7TQT - chains e and f of the 22 polymer chains in the assembly; structure by electron microscopy, 4.10 A resolution (low resolution: residue-level contacts below are approximate; hydrogen-bond / salt-bridge calls are withheld).

[Chain e]
Name: VP1
Source organism: Coxsackievirus A21
Notes: EC 3.4.22.29, 3.6.1.15, 3.4.22.28, 2.7.7.48
Reference sequence: Q7T7N6 (Q7T7N6_9ENTO); residues 1-298 here correspond to UniProt positions 582-879 (UniProt number = residue number + 581)
Amino-acid sequence (298 residues; each row starts with the number of its first residue):
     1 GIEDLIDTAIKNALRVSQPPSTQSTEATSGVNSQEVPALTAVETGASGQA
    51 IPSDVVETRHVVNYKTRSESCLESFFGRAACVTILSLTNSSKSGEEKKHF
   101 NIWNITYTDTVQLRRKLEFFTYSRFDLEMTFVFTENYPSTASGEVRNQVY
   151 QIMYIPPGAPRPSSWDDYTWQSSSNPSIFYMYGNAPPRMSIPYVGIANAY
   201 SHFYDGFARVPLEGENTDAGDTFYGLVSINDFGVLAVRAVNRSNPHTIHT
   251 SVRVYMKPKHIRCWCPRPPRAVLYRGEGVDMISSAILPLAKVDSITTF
Unresolved in the structure: 1-16
Sequence notes: conflict Ala290 (Thr871 in Q7T7N6)

[Chain f]
Name: VP2
Source organism: Coxsackievirus A21
Notes: EC 3.4.22.29, 3.6.1.15, 3.4.22.28, 2.7.7.48
Reference sequence: Q7T7N6 (Q7T7N6_9ENTO); residues 1-272 here correspond to UniProt positions 70-341 (UniProt number = residue number + 69)
Amino-acid sequence (272 residues; numbered 1 to 272; the number before each row is that of its first residue):
     1 SPNVEACGYSDRVRQITLGNSTITTQEAANAIVAYGEWPTYINDSEANPV
    51 DAPTEPDVSSNRFYTLESVSWKTTSRGWWWKLPDCLKDMGMFGQNMYYHY
   101 LGRSGYTIHVQCNASKFHQGALGVFLIPEFVMACNTESKTSYVSYINANP
   151 GERGGEFTNTYNPSNTDASEGRKFAALDYLLGSGVLAGNAFVYPHQIINL
   201 RTNNSATIVVPYVNSLVIDCMAKHNNWGIVILPLAPLAFAATSSPQVPIT
   251 VTIAPMCTEFNGLRNITVPVHQ
Unresolved in the structure: 1-9, 241-244, 272

[Chain e / chain f interface]
Contacting residue pairs (119):
  Glu43(e) with Ala29(f); Gln196(f); Ile197(f); Asn199(f); Thr202(f); Asn203(f)
  Thr44(e) with Ala29(f); Asn30(f); Ile32(f); Gln196(f)
  Gly45(e) with His195(f)
  Thr121(e) with Glu129(f)
  Tyr122(e) with Glu129(f); Val213(f); Asn214(f); Ser215(f)
  Ala197(e) with Ser215(f); Leu216(f)
  Asn198(e) with Ser215(f)
  Ala199(e) with Ser215(f)
  Phe203(e) with Glu129(f)
  Tyr204(e) with Glu129(f); Val131(f); Lys223(f); His224(f)
  Asp205(e) with Lys81(f); Glu129(f); Phe130(f); Val131(f); His224(f); Asn225(f)
  Gly206(e) with Lys223(f)
  Phe207(e) with Val143(f); Ser144(f); Tyr145(f); Ala148(f); Asn149(f); Lys223(f)
  Ala208(e) with Lys223(f)
  Val210(e) with Tyr145(f); Ala222(f); Lys223(f)
  Pro211(e) with Tyr145(f); Pro269(f); Val270(f)
  Leu212(e) with Thr267(f); Val268(f); Pro269(f); Val270(f)
  Glu213(e) with Val268(f); Pro269(f); Val270(f); His271(f)
  Asn216(e) with Val270(f)
  Thr217(e) with Ile146(f); Val270(f)
  Asp218(e) with Ser144(f); Ile146(f); Asn147(f)
  Ala219(e) with Ser144(f); Tyr145(f)
  Gly220(e) with Val143(f); Ser144(f)
  Asp221(e) with Ser141(f); Tyr142(f); Val143(f); Ser144(f); Arg172(f)
  Tyr224(e) with Val131(f); Met132(f); Ser141(f); Val143(f); Phe174(f)
  Cys265(e) with Tyr35(f); Val213(f)
  Pro266(e) with Val192(f); Tyr193(f)
  Arg267(e) with Pro128(f); Glu129(f); Tyr193(f)
  Pro268(e) with Asn189(f); Val192(f); Tyr193(f)
  Pro269(e) with Val185(f)
  Arg270(e) with Ser183(f); Gly184(f)
  Ala271(e) with Gly184(f); Leu186(f)
  Val272(e) with Leu180(f); Gly184(f)
  Arg275(e) with Thr136(f); Glu137(f); Ser138(f); Lys139(f); Thr140(f)
  Glu277(e) with Thr140(f)
  Gly278(e) with Thr140(f); Ser141(f)
  Val279(e) with Val131(f); Met132(f); Ala133(f); Ser183(f)
  Asp280(e) with Ala133(f); Cys134(f); Lys139(f); Thr140(f); Ser141(f)
  Met281(e) with Ala133(f); Tyr161(f); Leu180(f); Gly184(f)
  Ile282(e) with Glu137(f); Tyr161(f)
  Ser283(e) with Glu137(f); Tyr161(f)
  Ile286(e) with Tyr161(f); Leu177(f); Tyr179(f)
  Leu289(e) with Leu186(f)
Also at the interface, not in a pair above, chain e (48 interface residues in all): Val42, Gly214, Thr222, Leu287, Pro288
Also at the interface, not in a pair above, chain f (65 interface residues in all): Ile127, Pro163, Ala175, Gly182, Ala190, Ile198, Val217

[In short]
The interface between chain e and chain f involves 48 residues on one side and 65 on the other.
Here chain e is VP1 and chain f is VP2, both from Coxsackievirus A21. Entry 7TQT (Coxsackievirus A21 capsid
subdomain in complex with mouse polyclonal antibody pAbC-5) was determined by electron microscopy together
with 7TQS and 7TQU from the same study.
